Entry 8PIB (electron microscopy, 2.60 A resolution); this record covers chains I and A of the 9 polymer chains in the assembly.

# Chain I
Molecule: DNA-directed RNA polymerase subunit beta
Organism: Escherichia coli
Notes: EC 2.7.7.6
UniProt: P0A8V2 (RPOB_ECOLI); numbering as in UniProt (aligned over 1-1342)
Amino-acid sequence (1342 residues; numbered 1 to 1342; the number before each row is that of its first residue):
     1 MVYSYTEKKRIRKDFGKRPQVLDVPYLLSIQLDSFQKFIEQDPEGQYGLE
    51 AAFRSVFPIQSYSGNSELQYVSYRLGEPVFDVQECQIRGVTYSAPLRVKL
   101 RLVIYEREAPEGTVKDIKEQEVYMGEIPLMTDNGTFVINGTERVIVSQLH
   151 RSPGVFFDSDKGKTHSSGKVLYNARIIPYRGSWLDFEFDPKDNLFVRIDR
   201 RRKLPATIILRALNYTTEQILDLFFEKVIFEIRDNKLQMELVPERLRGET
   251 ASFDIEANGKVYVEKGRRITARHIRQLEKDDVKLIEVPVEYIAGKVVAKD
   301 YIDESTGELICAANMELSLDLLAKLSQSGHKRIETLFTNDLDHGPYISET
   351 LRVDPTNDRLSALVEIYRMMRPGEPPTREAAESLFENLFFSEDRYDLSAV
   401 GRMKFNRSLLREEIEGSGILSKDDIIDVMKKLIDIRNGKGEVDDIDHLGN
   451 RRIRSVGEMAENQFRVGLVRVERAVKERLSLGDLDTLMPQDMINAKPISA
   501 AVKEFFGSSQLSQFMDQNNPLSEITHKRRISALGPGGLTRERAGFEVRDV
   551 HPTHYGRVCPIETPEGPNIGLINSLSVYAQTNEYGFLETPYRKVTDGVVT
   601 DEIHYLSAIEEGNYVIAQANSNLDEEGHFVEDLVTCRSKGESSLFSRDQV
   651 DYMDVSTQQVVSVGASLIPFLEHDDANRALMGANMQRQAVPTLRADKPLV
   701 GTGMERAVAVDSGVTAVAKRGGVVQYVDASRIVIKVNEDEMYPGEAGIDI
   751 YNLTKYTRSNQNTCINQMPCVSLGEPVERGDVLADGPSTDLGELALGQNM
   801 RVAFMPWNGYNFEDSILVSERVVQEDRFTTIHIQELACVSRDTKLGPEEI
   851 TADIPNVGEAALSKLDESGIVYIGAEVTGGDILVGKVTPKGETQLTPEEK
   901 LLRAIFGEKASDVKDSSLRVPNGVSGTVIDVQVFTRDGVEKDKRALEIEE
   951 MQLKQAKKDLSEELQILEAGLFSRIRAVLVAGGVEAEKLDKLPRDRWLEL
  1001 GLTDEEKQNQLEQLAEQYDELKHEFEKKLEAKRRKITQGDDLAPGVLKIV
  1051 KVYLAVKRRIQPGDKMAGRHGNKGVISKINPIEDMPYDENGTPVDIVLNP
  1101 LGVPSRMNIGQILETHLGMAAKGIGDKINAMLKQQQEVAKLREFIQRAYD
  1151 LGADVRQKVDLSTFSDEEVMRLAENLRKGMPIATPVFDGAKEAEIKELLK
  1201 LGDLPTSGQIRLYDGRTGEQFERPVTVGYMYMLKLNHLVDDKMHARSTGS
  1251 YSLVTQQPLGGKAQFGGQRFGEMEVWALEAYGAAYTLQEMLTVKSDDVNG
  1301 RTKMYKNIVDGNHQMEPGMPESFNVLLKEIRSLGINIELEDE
Disordered / not traced: 891-911
Swiss-Prot annotation at these positions:
  - modified residue (N6-acetyllysine): Lys1022, Lys1200
  - mutagenesis: Ile561 (I561S: Resistant to antibiotics salinamide A and B), Ile569 (I569S: Resistant to antibiotics salinamide A and B), Ala665 (A665E: Resistant to antibiotics salinamide A and B), Asp675 (D675A/G: Resistant to antibiotics salinamide A and B), Asn677 (N677H/K: Resistant to antibiotics salinamide A and B), Leu680 (L680M: Resistant to antibiotics salinamide A and B), Glu813 (E813K: Disrupts the enzyme's active center)
Reported in the primary citation:
  - binding site for non-template DNA (chain A): Tyr62, Trp183

# Chain A
Molecule: non-template DNA
Sequence (40 nucleotides; numbered 1 to 40; the number before each row is that of its first residue):
     1 CACCACCACGCGGGCGGTAGCGTGCTTTTTTCGATCTTCC

# How chain I and chain A interact
Pairs across the interface (21):
  Arg151(I) - DG24(A)  base contact
  Lys163(I) - DT26(A)  salt bridge to the phosphate
  Arg175(I) - DT23(A)  hydrogen bond to the phosphate
  Arg175(I) - DG24(A)  salt bridge to the phosphate
  Gly181(I) - DT23(A)  base contact
  Trp183(I) - DT23(A)  stacking on the base
  Asp199(I) - DC21(A)  phosphate contact
  Asp199(I) - DG22(A)  hydrogen bond to the base
  Asp199(I) - DT23(A)  hydrogen bond to the base
  Arg201(I) - DG22(A)  hydrogen bond to the base
  Arg371(I) - DG20(A)  salt bridge to the phosphate
  Leu384(I) - DG20(A)  phosphate contact
  Arg394(I) - DA19(A)  phosphate contact
  Arg394(I) - DG20(A)  salt bridge to the phosphate
  Ile445(I) - DG24(A)  base contact
  Asp446(I) - DG24(A)  hydrogen bond to the base
  Arg470(I) - DG17(A)  phosphate contact
  Arg473(I) - DG17(A)  salt bridge to the phosphate
  Arg473(I) - DT18(A)  salt bridge to the phosphate
  Leu538(I) - DG24(A)  base contact
  Arg542(I) - DC25(A)  hydrogen bond to the base
Other interface residues (no listed pair), chain I (21 interface residues in all): Tyr62, Ser182, Arg200, Met370, Val547

# Overview
Chain I and chain A form an interface of 21 and 10 residues respectively; the contacts include 6 hydrogen
bonds, 6 salt bridges and 1 aromatic stacking contact. Polar contacts include Asp199(I)-DG22(A),
Asp199(I)-DT23(A) and Arg201(I)-DG22(A). The paper reports a binding site for non-template DNA (chain A) at
Tyr62(I) and Trp183(I).
Chain I is DNA-directed RNA polymerase subunit beta (Escherichia coli) and chain A is non-template DNA; the
structure, autoinhibited RfaH bound to E. coli transcription complex paused at ops site (encounter complex),
was determined by electron microscopy, deposited together with 8PEN, 8PFG, 8PFJ, 8PH9, 8PHK, 8PID, 8PIL and
8PIM.
